Entry 4ABT (X-ray diffraction, 2.22 A resolution); this record covers chains B and G of the 4 polymer chains in the assembly.

== Chain B ==
Name: Type-2 restriction enzyme ngomiv
Organism: Neisseria gonorrhoeae
Notes: EC 3.1.21.4
UniProt: P31032 (T2M4_NEIGO); residue numbers follow UniProt; this construct covers 3-286
Chain sequence (286 residues; numbered 1 to 286; the number before each row is that of its first residue):
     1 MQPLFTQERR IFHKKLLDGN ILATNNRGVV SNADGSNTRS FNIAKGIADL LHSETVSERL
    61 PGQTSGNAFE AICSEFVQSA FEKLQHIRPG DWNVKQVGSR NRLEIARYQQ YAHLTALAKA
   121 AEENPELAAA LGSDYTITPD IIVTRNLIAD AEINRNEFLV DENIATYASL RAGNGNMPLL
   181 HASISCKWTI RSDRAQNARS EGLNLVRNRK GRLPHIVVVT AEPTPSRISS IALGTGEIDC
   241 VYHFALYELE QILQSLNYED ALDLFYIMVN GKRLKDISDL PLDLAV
Construct notes: expression tag (1-2)
Curated features (UniProtKB/Swiss-Prot):
  - binding site (Mg(2+)): Asp140, Cys186
Metal / ion sites: Ca2+: Asp140, Cys186 (shared with DC5(G) of chain G)

== Chain G ==
Molecule: 11-nt DNA strand
Sequence (11 nucleotides; row label = number of the first residue in the row):
     1 TGCGCCGGCG C
Metal / ion sites: Ca2+: DC5 (shared with Asp140(B), Cys186(B) of chain B)

== How chain B and chain G interact ==
Pairs across the interface (31; chain B residue first):
  Asp34(B) - DC9(G)  hydrogen bond to the base
  Ser36(B) - DC9(G)  base contact
  Arg59(B) - DG7(G)  salt bridge to the phosphate
  Arg59(B) - DG8(G)  salt bridge to the phosphate
  Gly62(B) - DC5(G)  sugar contact
  Gly62(B) - DC6(G)  sugar contact
  Gly62(B) - DG7(G)  sugar contact
  Gln63(B) - DG4(G)  base contact
  Gln63(B) - DC5(G)  base contact
  Ser65(B) - DC6(G)  sugar contact
  Gly66(B) - DC5(G)  phosphate contact
  Gly66(B) - DC6(G)  phosphate contact
  Glu70(B) - DC5(G)  sugar contact
  Ser99(B) - DC3(G)  base contact
  Ser99(B) - DG4(G)  hydrogen bond to the sugar
  Ser99(B) - DC5(G)  sugar contact
  Arg100(B) - DG2(G)  base contact
  Thr138(B) - DG4(G)  hydrogen bond to the phosphate
  Asp140(B) - DC5(G)  phosphate contact
  Cys186(B) - DC6(G)  phosphate contact
  Lys187(B) - DC6(G)  phosphate contact
  Trp188(B) - DC6(G)  hydrogen bond to the phosphate
  Thr189(B) - DC6(G)  sugar contact
  Thr189(B) - DG7(G)  hydrogen bond to the phosphate
  Arg191(B) - DG7(G)  base contact
  Arg191(B) - DG8(G)  hydrogen bond to the base
  Arg191(B) - DC9(G)  base contact
  Arg194(B) - DC6(G)  base contact
  Arg194(B) - DG7(G)  hydrogen bond to the base
  Asn197(B) - DC5(G)  hydrogen bond to the phosphate
  Arg227(B) - DC9(G)  base contact
Other interface residues (no listed pair), chain B (23 interface residues in all): Ser31, Arg102, Thr136

== Overview ==
The interface between chain B and chain G involves 23 residues on one side and 8 on the other; the contacts
include 8 hydrogen bonds and 2 salt bridges. Among the polar pairs are Asp34(B)-DC9(G), Arg191(B)-DG8(G) and
Arg194(B)-DG7(G).
Chain B is Type-2 restriction enzyme ngomiv (Neisseria gonorrhoeae) and chain G is an 11-nt DNA strand; the
structure, Crystal structure of Type IIF restriction endonuclease NgoMIV with cognate uncleaved DNA, was
determined by X-ray diffraction.
